Entry 7G8X (X-ray diffraction, 1.71 A resolution); this record covers chains A and B.

[Chain A]
Protein: Transforming protein RhoA
Organism: Homo sapiens
Notes: EC 3.6.5.2
UniProtKB: P61586 (RHOA_HUMAN); residues 1-184 here = UniProt positions 1-184
Amino-acid sequence (185 residues; row label = number of the first residue in the row; numbering starts at 0):
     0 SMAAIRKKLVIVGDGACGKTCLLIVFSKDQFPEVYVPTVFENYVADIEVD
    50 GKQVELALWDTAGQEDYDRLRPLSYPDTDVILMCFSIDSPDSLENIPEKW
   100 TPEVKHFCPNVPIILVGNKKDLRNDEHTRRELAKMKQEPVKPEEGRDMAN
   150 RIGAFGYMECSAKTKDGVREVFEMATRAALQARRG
Disordered / not traced: 0-2, 181-184
Construct notes: expression tag (0)
Ligand contacts: 2-(cyclopentylamino)pyridine-4-carboxamide (Z7T): F25, S26, D28, Y42, A44, D45, I46, E47, R168, E172
Swiss-Prot annotation at these positions:
  - region: A61 to D78 (Switch II region)
  - motif: Y34 to Y42 (Effector region)
  - binding site (GTP): G12 to T19, F30 to T37, D59 to Q63, N117 to D120, S160 to K162
  - modified residue: Y34 (Microbial infection: O-AMP-tyrosine), T37 (Microbial infection: O-AMP-threonine), N41 (Microbial infection: ADP-ribosylasparagine), Q63 (5-glutamyl serotonin)
  - glycosylation: Y34 (Microbial infection: O-linked (GlcNAc) tyrosine), T37 (Microbial infection: O-alpha-linked (GlcNAc) threonine)
  - cross-link: K135 (Glycyl lysine isopeptide (Lys-Gly) (interchain with G-Cter in ubiquitin))
  - natural variant: E47 (E47K: In EDFAOB), P71 (P71S: In EDFAOB)
  - mutagenesis: G14 (G14V: Increased Rho protein signal transduction. Constitutively active), T19 (T19N: Decreased Rho protein signal transduction. Decreased substrate adhesion-dependent cell spreading. Decreased stress fibers assembly. Decreased cytoplasmic microtubule organization), Y34 (Y34A: Abolishes interaction with DGKQ; Y34F: Abolishes AMPylation by Haemophilus IbpA), T37 (T37A: Abolished monoglucosylation by C.difficile toxin TcdA. Abolished O-GlcNAcylation by C.novyi toxin TcdA), Q63 (Q63L: Causes constitutive activation), K135 (K135R: Reduced FBXL19-mediated ubiquitination and subsequent degradation)

[Chain B]
Protein: Rho guanine nucleotide exchange factor 2
Organism: Homo sapiens
UniProtKB: Q92974 (ARHG2_HUMAN); residues 206-448 here = UniProt positions 206-448
Amino-acid sequence (245 residues; each row starts with the number of its first residue):
   204 SMEMDEKDFAADSWSLAVDSSFLQQHKKEVMKQQDVIYELIQTELHHVRT
   254 LKIMTRLFRTGMLEELHLEPGVVQGLFPCVDELSDIHTRFLSQLLERRRQ
   304 ALCPGSTRNFVIHRLGDLLISQFSGPSAEQMCKTYSEFCSRHSKALKLYK
   354 ELYARDKRFQQFIRKVTRPAVLKRHGVQECILLVTQRITKYPLLISRILQ
   404 HSHGIEEERQDLTTALGLVKELLSNVDEGIYQLEKGARLQEIYNR
Disordered / not traced: 448
Construct notes: expression tag (204-205)
Swiss-Prot annotation at these positions:
  - modified residue: K353 (N6-acetyllysine)
  - mutagenesis: Y394 (Y394A: Reduces phosphorylation level, normal microtubule localization and activity)

[How chain A and chain B interact]
Residue-residue contacts - 64 pairs, chain A then chain B:
  R5(A) with K376(B); E382(B), salt bridge
  K7(A) with L385(B)
  K27(A) with D215(B), salt bridge
  V33(A) with S216(B); S218(B); L219(B), hydrophobic
  Y34(A) with D215(B); S216(B); D238(B); V239(B); E242(B), hydrogen bond; R400(B), hydrogen bond
  V35(A) with R400(B), hydrogen bond (backbone-side chain)
  P36(A) with E242(B); R400(B)
  T37(A) with V239(B); E242(B), hydrogen bond; L396(B); L397(B); R400(B), hydrogen bond
  V38(A) with E242(B), hydrogen bond (backbone-side chain); K393(B)
  F39(A) with K393(B), hydrogen bond (backbone-side chain)
  E40(A) with T246(B); H249(B), salt bridge; L386(B)
  N41(A) with R377(B), hydrogen bond (side chain-backbone); L386(B)
  Y42(A) with R377(B)
  V43(A) with K376(B); R377(B)
  D45(A) with K376(B), salt bridge
  E54(A) with K376(B), salt bridge
  W58(A) with E382(B); L385(B), hydrophobic; Q389(B)
  D59(A) with Q389(B), hydrogen bond (backbone-side chain)
  A61(A) with L396(B)
  G62(A) with T392(B); L396(B)
  Q63(A) with T392(B)
  Y66(A) with T392(B); L426(B); S427(B); D430(B)
  D67(A) with D430(B), hydrogen bond (backbone-side chain)
  R68(A) with D430(B), salt bridge; E431(B)
  L69(A) with C342(B), hydrophobic; T392(B); D430(B), hydrogen bond (backbone-side chain); I433(B), hydrophobic
  L72(A) with C342(B); H345(B); S346(B); L385(B); T388(B); Q435(B)
  S73(A) with L385(B); Q389(B), hydrogen bond
  P75(A) with L349(B), hydrophobic
  D76(A) with K353(B), salt bridge; Q381(B)
Other interface residues (no listed pair), chain B (36 interface residues in all): I391, K423, V429

[Overview]
29 residues of chain A face 36 of chain B across their interface; the contacts include 12 hydrogen bonds and 7
salt bridges. Polar contacts include R5(A)-E382(B), K27(A)-D215(B) and E40(A)-H249(B). Chain A binds
2-(cyclopentylamino)pyridine-4-carboxamide.
Chain A is Transforming protein RhoA and chain B is Rho guanine nucleotide exchange factor 2, both from Homo
sapiens; the structure, ARHGEF2 PanDDA analysis group deposition -- ARHGEF2 and RhoA in complex with
Z1416571195, was determined by X-ray diffraction.
